Entry 8H9I (electron microscopy, 2.77 A resolution); this record covers chains F and G of the 8 polymer chains in the assembly.

# Chain F
Protein: ATP synthase subunit beta, mitochondrial
Organism: Homo sapiens
Notes: EC 7.1.2.2
UniProt: P06576 (ATPB_HUMAN); residues 1-482 here correspond to UniProt positions 48-529 (UniProt number = residue number + 47)
Sequence (482 residues; row label = number of the first residue in the row):
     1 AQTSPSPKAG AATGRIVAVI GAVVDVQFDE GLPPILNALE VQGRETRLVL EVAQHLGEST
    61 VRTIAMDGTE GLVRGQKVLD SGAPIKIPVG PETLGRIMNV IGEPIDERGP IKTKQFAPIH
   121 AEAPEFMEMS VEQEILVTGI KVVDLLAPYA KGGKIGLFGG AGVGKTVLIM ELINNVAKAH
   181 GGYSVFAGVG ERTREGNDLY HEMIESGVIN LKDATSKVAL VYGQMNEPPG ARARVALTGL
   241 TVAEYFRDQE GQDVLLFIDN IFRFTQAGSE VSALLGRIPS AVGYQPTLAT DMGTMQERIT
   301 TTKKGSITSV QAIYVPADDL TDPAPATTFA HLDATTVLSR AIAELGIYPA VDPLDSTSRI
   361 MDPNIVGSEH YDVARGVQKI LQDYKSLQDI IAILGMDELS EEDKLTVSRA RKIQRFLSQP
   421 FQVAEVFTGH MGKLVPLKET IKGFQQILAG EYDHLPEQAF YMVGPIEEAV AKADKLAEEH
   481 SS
Not modelled in the structure: 1-10, 481-482
Metal / ion sites: Mg2+: Thr166, Glu191 (together with ADP)
Ligand contacts:
  - ADP (adenosine-5'-diphosphate): Gly160, Ala161, Gly162, Val163, Gly164, Lys165, Thr166, Val167, Arg192, Glu195, Tyr348, Pro349, Phe421, Ala424, Phe427, Thr428
  - ATP (adenosine-5'-triphosphate): Ser358, Met361, Tyr371
Swiss-Prot annotation at these positions:
  - binding site (ADP): Gly162, Val163, Gly164, Lys165, Thr166, Val167
  - binding site (ATP): Gly162, Gly164, Lys165, Thr166, Val167, Arg192
  - binding site (phosphate): Gly162, Val163, Gly164, Lys165, Thr166
  - binding site (Mg(2+)): Thr166, Glu191
  - modified residue: Lys77 (N6-acetyllysine), Lys86 (N6-acetyllysine), Lys114 (N6-acetyllysine), Lys151 (N6-acetyllysine), Lys212 (N6-acetyllysine), Lys217 (N6-acetyllysine), Thr265 (Phosphothreonine), Ser368 (Phosphoserine), Lys379 (N6-acetyllysine), Ser386 (Phosphoserine), Lys433 (N6-acetyllysine), Lys438 (N6-acetyllysine), Lys475 (N6-acetyllysine), Ser482 (Phosphoserine)
  - glycosylation: Ser59 (O-linked (GlcNAc) serine)

# Chain G
Protein: ATP synthase subunit gamma, mitochondrial
Organism: Homo sapiens
UniProt: P36542 (ATPG_HUMAN); residues 1-273 here correspond to UniProt positions 26-298 (UniProt number = residue number + 25)
Sequence (273 residues; numbered 1 to 273; the number before each row is that of its first residue):
     1 ATLKDITRRL KSIKNIQKIT KSMKMVAAAK YARAERELKP ARIYGLGSLA LYEKADIKGP
    61 EDKKKHLLIG VSSDRGLCGA IHSSIAKQMK SEVATLTAAG KEVMLVGIGD KIRGILYRTH
   121 SDQFLVAFKE VGRKPPTFGD ASVIALELLN SGYEFDEGSI IFNKFRSVIS YKTEEKPIFS
   181 LNTVASADSM SIYDDIDADV LQNYQEYNLA NIIYYSLKES TTSEQSARMT AMDNASKNAS
   241 EMIDKLTLTF NRTRQAVITK ELIEIISGAA ALD
Not modelled in the structure: 1, 33-222, 273

# Chain F / chain G interface
Pairs across the interface (6):
  Ile278(F) with Ala271(G), hydrophobic
  Asp389(F) with Arg9(G), salt bridge
  Ala392(F) with Asn238(G), hydrogen bond (backbone-side chain)
  Ile393(F) with Ala235(G); Ala239(G), hydrophobic; Met242(G), hydrophobic
Interface residues without a listed pair, chain F (5 interface residues in all): Leu394
Interface residues without a listed pair, chain G (8 interface residues in all): Ile13, Ile16

# Overview
The interface between chain F and chain G involves 5 residues on one side and 8 on the other, with 1 hydrogen
bond and 1 salt bridge. Polar contacts include Asp389(F)-Arg9(G) and Ala392(F)-Asn238(G). Chain F binds ATP
and ADP.
Here chain F is ATP synthase subunit beta, mitochondrial and chain G is ATP synthase subunit gamma,
mitochondrial, both from Homo sapiens. Entry 8H9I (Human ATP synthase F1 domain, state2) was determined by
electron microscopy, deposited together with 8H9E, 8H9L and 8H9P.
